Entry 1XAG (X-ray diffraction, 2.45 A resolution); this record covers chain A.

Chain A:
Name: 3-dehydroquinate synthase
Organism: Staphylococcus aureus
Notes: EC 4.2.3.4
UniProtKB: Q6GGU4 (AROB_STAAR); residue numbers follow UniProt; this construct covers 1-354
Chain sequence (354 residues; numbered 1 to 354; the number before each row is that of its first residue):
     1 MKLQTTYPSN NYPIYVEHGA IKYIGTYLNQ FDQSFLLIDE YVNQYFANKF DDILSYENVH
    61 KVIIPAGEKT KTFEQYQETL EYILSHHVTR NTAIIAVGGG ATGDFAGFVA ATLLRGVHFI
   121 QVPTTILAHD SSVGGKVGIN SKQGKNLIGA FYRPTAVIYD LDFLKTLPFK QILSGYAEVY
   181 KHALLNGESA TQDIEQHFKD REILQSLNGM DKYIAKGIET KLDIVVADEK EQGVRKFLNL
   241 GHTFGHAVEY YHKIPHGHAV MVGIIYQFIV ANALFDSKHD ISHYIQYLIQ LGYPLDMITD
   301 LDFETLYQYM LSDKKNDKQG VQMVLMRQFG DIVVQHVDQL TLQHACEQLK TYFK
Unresolved in the structure: 354
Ion coordination: Zn2+: Glu178, His242, His256 (together with carbaphosphonate)
Ligand contacts:
  - carbaphosphonate (CRB; [1R-(1alpha,3beta,4alpha,5beta)]-5-(phosphonomethyl)-1,3,4-trihydroxycyclohexane-1-carboxylic acid): Asp130, Lys136, Asn146, Glu178, Lys181, Lys221, Arg235, Leu238, Asn239, His242, His246, His256, Lys314
  - NAD (nicotinamide-adenine-dinucleotide): Asp39, Tyr41, Val42, Tyr45, Phe46, Ala66, Gly67, Glu68, Lys71, Gly99, Gly100, Ala101, Thr102, Asp104, Thr124, Thr125, Leu127, Ala128, Asp130, Ser131, Val133, Lys136, Val137, Lys145, Asn146, Phe163, Thr166, Leu167, Pro168, Gln171, Ser174, Lys221, Glu249, His256
Swiss-Prot annotation at these positions:
  - binding site (NAD(+)): Asp39, Tyr45, Glu68 to Lys71, Gly100 to Asp104, Thr124, Thr125, Lys136, Lys145, Phe163 to Thr166
  - binding site (Zn(2+)): Glu178, His242, His256
From the paper describing this entry:
  - binding site for carbaphosphonate: Lys136, Asn146, Arg235, Asn239, Lys314

Summary:
Ligands of chain A: NAD and carbaphosphonate. Glu178, His242 and His256 coordinate Zn2+. UniProt lists 19
NAD+-binding residues and 3 Zn2+-binding residues. The paper reports a binding site for carbaphosphonate at
Lys136, Asn146 and Arg235 among others.
Chain A is 3-dehydroquinate synthase (Staphylococcus aureus); the structure, Crystal structure of
staphlyococcus aureus 3-dehydroquinate synthase (dhqs) in complex with ZN2+, nad+ and carbaphosphonate, was
determined by X-ray diffraction together with 1XAH, 1XAI, 1XAJ and 1XAL from the same study.
